Entry 1P84 (X-ray diffraction, 2.50 A resolution); this record covers chains C and E of the 9 polymer chains in the assembly.

[Chain C]
Protein: cytochrome b
Source organism: Saccharomyces cerevisiae
Notes: EC 1.10.2.2
UniProtKB: P00163 (CYB_YEAST); residues 1-385 here = UniProt positions 1-385
Amino-acid sequence (385 residues; each row starts with the number of its first residue):
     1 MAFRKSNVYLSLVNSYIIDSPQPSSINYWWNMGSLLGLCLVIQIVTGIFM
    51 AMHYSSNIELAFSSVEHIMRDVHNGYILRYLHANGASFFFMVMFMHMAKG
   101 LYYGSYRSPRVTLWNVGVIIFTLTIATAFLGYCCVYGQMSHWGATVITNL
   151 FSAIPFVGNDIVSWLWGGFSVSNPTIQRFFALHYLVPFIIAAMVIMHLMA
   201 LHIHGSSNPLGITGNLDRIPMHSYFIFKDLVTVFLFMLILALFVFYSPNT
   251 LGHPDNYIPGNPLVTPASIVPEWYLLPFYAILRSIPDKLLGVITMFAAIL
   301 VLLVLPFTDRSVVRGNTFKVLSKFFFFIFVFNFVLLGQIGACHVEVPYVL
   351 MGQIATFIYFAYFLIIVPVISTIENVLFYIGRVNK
Differences from the reference sequence: conflict Thr122 (Ile in P00163)
UniProt features mapped onto this chain:
  - binding site (a ubiquinone): Tyr16, His202
  - binding site (heme b): His82, His96, His183, His197
  - natural variant: Thr122 (I122T: In strain: ATCC 44821 / 777-3A; this construct carries the variant), Ile269 (I269ID: In strain: D273-10B/A21)
  - mutagenesis: Gly131 (G131S: In W7: Causes respiratory deficiency)
Bound ions: heme c Fe site 1: His82, His183; heme c Fe site 2: His96, His197
Residues lining bound ligands:
  - 1,2-Distearoyl-sn-glycerophosphoethanolamine (3PE), molecule 1: Phe3, Asn7, Tyr9, Leu10, Val13, Thr112, Asn115, Val116, Ile119, Ala192, Met193, Ile195, Met196, Met199
  - 1,2-Distearoyl-sn-glycerophosphoethanolamine (3PE), molecule 2: Trp29, Phe94, Met95, Met97, Ala98, Lys99, Leu101, Tyr102, Tyr103, Phe121, Phe278, Leu302, Thr317, Phe326, Phe327, Phe329, Val330, Phe331, Phe333, Val334, Tyr359
  - 1,2-diacyl-glycerol-3-sn-phosphate (3PH), molecule 1: Ser34, Gly37, Leu38, Val41, His222, Ile226, Phe227, Leu230, Val233, Phe234
  - 1,2-diacyl-glycerol-3-sn-phosphate (3PH), molecule 2: Ile42, Val45, Ile77, Leu81, Met237, Leu240, Ala241, Phe245
  - DBT (5-heptyl-6-hydroxy-1,3-benzothiazole-4,7-dione): Ile125, Met139, Trp142, Gly143, Val146, Ile147, Ile269, Pro271, Leu275, Phe278, Tyr279, Leu282, Met295, Ile299
  - heme c (HEC), molecule 1: Trp29, Trp30, Asn31, Met32, Gly33, Ser34, Leu36, Gly37, Phe89, Met93, His96, Met97, Lys99, Ser105, Tyr106, Leu113, Trp114, Gly117, Val118, Ile120, Phe121, Ile190, Val194, His197, Leu198, Leu201, Ser206, Ser207
  - heme c (HEC), molecule 2: Leu40, Gln43, Ile44, Gly47, Ile48, Met50, Ala51, Tyr54, Val65, Arg79, His82, Ala83, Ala86, Phe89, Thr127, Ala128, Gly131, Tyr132, Cys134, Val135, Phe180, His183, Tyr184, Pro187, Tyr274
  - 1,2-diacyl-sn-glycero-3-phosphocholine (PC1): Met91, Phe94, Thr250, Leu251, Gly252, His253, Ser268, Val270, Trp273, Leu276, Pro277, Phe333, Val334, Gly337, Gln338, Ala341
  - UQ6 (5-(3,7,11,15,19,23-hexamethyl-tetracosa-2,6,10,14,18,22-hexaenyl)-2,3-dimethoxy-6-methyl-benzene-1,4-diol): Tyr16, Gln22, Ile26, Trp30, Gly33, Ser34, Gly37, Leu40, Val41, Ile44, Val45, Ile48, Phe49, Met52, Leu182, Leu185, Phe188, Leu198, Leu201, Ser206, Met221, Asp229
Reported in the primary citation:
  - binding site for DBT: Met139, Trp142, Gly143, Val146, Ile147, Ile269, Pro271, Glu272, Leu275, Phe278, Tyr279, Met295, Ile299
  - conformationally variable residues (loop rearrangement, side-chain flip): Phe129, Tyr132, His253, Ala267 to Val270, Glu272
  - binding site for heme c: Arg79, Glu272
  - contacts within the chain: His253-Glu272 (hydrogen bond), Glu272-Tyr274 (hydrogen bond)
  - binding site for 1,2-diacyl-sn-glycero-3-phosphocholine: Ser268, Trp273
  - catalytic residues: Glu272, Tyr279 (proposed by the authors, not directly observed)

[Chain E]
Protein: Ubiquinol-cytochrome C reductase iron-sulfur subunit
Source organism: Saccharomyces cerevisiae
Notes: EC 1.10.2.2
UniProtKB: P08067 (UCRI_YEAST); numbering as in UniProt (aligned over 31-215)
Amino-acid sequence (185 residues; each row starts with the number of its first residue):
    31 KSTYRTPNFDDVLKENNDADKGRSYAYFMVGAMGLLSSAGAKSTVETFIS
    81 SMTATADVLAMAKVEVNLAAIPLGKNVVVKWQGKPVFIRHRTPHEIQEAN
   131 SVDMSALKDPQTDADRVKDPQWLIMLGICTHLGCVPIGEAGDFGGWFCPC
   181 HGSHYDISGRIRKGPAPLNLEIPAYEFDGDKVIVG
UniProt features mapped onto this chain:
  - region: Ala90 to Lys93 (Hinge)
  - binding site ([2Fe-2S] cluster): Cys159, His161, Cys178, His181
  - mutagenesis: Gly157 (G157D: Loss of activity), Cys159 (C159S: Loss of activity), His161 (H161R: Loss of activity), Gly163 (G163D: Partial loss of activity), Cys164 (C164S: Loss of activity), Pro166 (P166L: Partial loss of activity), Cys178 (C178S/Y: Loss of activity), Pro179 (P179L: Partial loss of activity), Cys180 (C180S: Loss of activity), His181 (H181R: Loss of activity), Ser183 (S183L: Loss of activity), His184 (H184R: No loss of activity), 5 further mutagenesis entries in UniProt
Disulfides: Cys164-Cys180
Bound ions: 2Fe-2S cluster Fe: Cys159, His161, Cys178, His181
Residues lining bound ligands:
  - 1,2-diacyl-glycerol-3-sn-phosphate (3PH), molecule 1: Val60, Met63, Ser67
  - 1,2-diacyl-glycerol-3-sn-phosphate (3PH), molecule 2: Ser67, Gly70, Ala71, Ser73, Thr74, Val75, Thr77, Phe78
  - 2Fe-2S cluster (FES): Cys159, His161, Leu162, Gly163, Cys164, Cys178, Cys180, His181, Gly182, Ser183, Pro195
Reported in the primary citation:
  - binding site for DBT: Cys180, His181
  - 2Fe-2S cluster coordination: His181
  - 2Fe-2S cluster coordination: His161 (citing earlier work)
  - catalytic residues: His181 (proposed by the authors, not directly observed)

[How chain C and chain E interact]
Residue-residue contacts - 22 pairs, chain C then chain E:
  Val45(C) - Phe78(E)  hydrophobic
  Phe49(C) - Phe78(E)  hydrophobic
  Phe49(C) - Ser81(E)
  Phe49(C) - Met82(E)  hydrophobic
  Met52(C) - Met82(E)  hydrophobic
  His53(C) - Ser81(E)  hydrogen bond (side chain-backbone)
  His67(C) - Asp87(E)  salt bridge
  Asp71(C) - Thr85(E)
  Asp71(C) - Ala86(E)  hydrogen bond (backbone-backbone)
  Asp71(C) - Asp87(E)
  Val72(C) - Ser81(E)
  Val72(C) - Thr85(E)
  His73(C) - Ser80(E)
  His73(C) - Ser81(E)
  His73(C) - Thr83(E)
  His73(C) - Ala84(E)  hydrogen bond (side chain-backbone)
  Asn74(C) - Thr77(E)  hydrogen bond (side chain-backbone)
  Asn74(C) - Ser80(E)  hydrogen bond
  Leu78(C) - Phe78(E)  hydrophobic
  Leu78(C) - Ser81(E)
  Phe227(C) - Met63(E)  hydrophobic
  Leu230(C) - Met63(E)  hydrophobic
Also at the interface, not in a pair above, chain C (15 interface residues in all): Thr46, Ile77, Phe234
Also at the interface, not in a pair above, chain E (12 interface residues in all): Ser67

[Overview]
15 residues of chain C and 12 residues of chain E are in contact; the contacts include 5 hydrogen bonds and 1
salt bridge. Polar pairs include His67(C)-Asp87(E), His53(C)-Ser81(E) and His73(C)-Ala84(E). The paper reports
catalytic residues Glu272(C), Tyr279(C) and His181(E); a binding site for DBT at Met139(C), Trp142(C) and
Cys180(E) among others.
Here chain C is cytochrome b and chain E is Ubiquinol-cytochrome C reductase iron-sulfur subunit, both from
Saccharomyces cerevisiae. Entry 1P84 (HDBT inhibited Yeast Cytochrome bc1 Complex) was determined by X-ray
diffraction.
